PDB entry 9H9L | electron microscopy, 3.20 A resolution | chains A and T of the 13 polymer chains in the assembly

# Chain A
Molecule: 16S RNA
Source organism: Escherichia coli
Sequence (1541 nucleotides; each row starts with the number of its first residue; note: 1 number in that range is skipped by the numbering (no residue carries it; nothing is unmodelled there)):
     1 AAAUUGAAGAGUUUGAUCAUGGCUCAGAUUGAACGCUGGCGGCAGGCCUA
    51 ACACAUGCAAGUCGAACGGUAACAGGAAGAAGCUUGCUUCUUUGCUGACG
   101 AGUGGCGGACGGGUGAGUAAUGUCUGGGAAACUGCCUGAUGGAGGGGGAU
   151 AACUACUGGAAACGGUAGCUAAUACCGCAUAACGUCGCAAGACCAAAGAG
   201 GGGGACCUUCGGGCCUCUUGCCAUCGGAUGUGCCCAGAUGGGAUUAGCUA
   251 GUAGGUGGGGUAACGGCUCACCUAGGCGACGAUCCCUAGCUGGUCUGAGA
   301 GGAUGACCAGCCACACUGGAACUGAGACACGGUCCAGACUCCUACGGGAG
   351 GCAGCAGUGGGGAAUAUUGCACAAUGGGCGCAAGCCUGAUGCAGCCAUGC
   401 CGCGUGUAUGAAGAAGGCCUUCGGGUUGUAAAGUACUUUCAGCGGGGAGG
   451 AAGGGAGUAAAGUUAAUACCUUUGCUCAUUGACGUUACCCGCAGAAGAAG
   501 CACCGGCUAACUCCGUGCCAGCAGCCXCGGUAAUACGGAGGGUGCAAGCG
   551 UUAAUCGGAAUUACUGGGCGUAAAGCGCACGCAGGCGGUUUGUUAAGUCA
   601 GAUGUGAAAUCCCCGGGCUCAACCUGGGAACUGCAUCUGAUACUGGCAAG
   651 CUUGAGUCUCGUAGAGGGGGGUAGAAUUCCAGGUGUAGCGGUGAAAUGCG
   701 UAGAGAUCUGGAGGAAUACCGGUGGCGAAGGCGGCCCCCUGGACGAAGAC
   751 UGACGCUCAGGUGCGAAAGCGUGGGGAGCAAACAGGAUUAGAUACCCUGG
   801 UAGUCCACGCCGUAAACGAUGUCGACUUGGAGGUUGUGCCCUUGAGGCGU
   851 GGCUUCCGGAGCUAACGCGUUAAGUCGACCGCCUGGGGAGUACGGCCGCA
   901 AGGUUAAAACUCAAAUGAAUUGACGGGGGC
   932 CCGCACAAGCGGUGGAGCAUGUGGUUUAAUUCGAUGXAACGCGAAGAACC
   982 UUACCUGGUCUUGACAUCCACGGAAGUUUUCAGAGAUGAGAAUGUGCCUU
  1032 CGGGAACCGUGAGACAGGUGCUGCAUGGCUGUCGUCAGCUCGUGUUGUGA
  1082 AAUGUUGGGUUAAGUCCCGCAACGAGCGCAACCCUUAUCCUUUGUUGCCA
  1132 GCGGUCCGGCCGGGAACUCAAAGGAGACUGCCAGUGAUAAACUGGAGGAA
  1182 GGUGGGGAUGACGUCAAGUCAUCAUGGCCCUUACGACCAGGGCUACACAC
  1232 GUGCUACAAUGGCGCAUACAAAGAGAAGCGACCUCGCGAGAGCAAGCGGA
  1282 CCUCAUAAAGUGCGUCGUAGUCCGGAUUGGAGUCUGCAACUCGACUCCAU
  1332 GAAGUCGGAAUCGCUAGUAAUCGUGGAUCAGAAUGCCACGGUGAAUACGU
  1382 UCCCGGCCUUGUACACACCGCCCGUXACACCAUGGGAGUGGGUUGCAAAA
  1432 GAAGUAGGUAGCUUAACCUUCGGGAGGGCGCUUACCACUUUGUGAUUCAU
  1482 GACUGGGGUGAAGUCGUAACAAGGUAACCGUAGGGGAACCUGCGGUUGGA
  1532 UCACCUCCUUA
Unresolved in the structure: 932-1386, 1535-1542
Modified / non-standard residues: PSU (pseudouridine-5'-monophosphate) at position 516, G7M (N7-methyl-guanosine-5'-monophosphate) at position 527, 2MG (2N-methylguanosine-5'-monophosphate) at position 967, 5MC (5-methylcytidine-5'-monophosphate) at position 968, 2MG (2N-methylguanosine-5'-monophosphate) at position 1208, 4OC (4n,o2'-methylcytidine-5'-monophosphate) at position 1402, 5MC (5-methylcytidine-5'-monophosphate) at position 1407, UR3 (3-methyluridine-5'-monophoshate) at position 1498, 2MG (2N-methylguanosine-5'-monophosphate) at position 1516, MA6 (6N-dimethyladenosine-5'-monophoshate) at position 1518, MA6 (6N-dimethyladenosine-5'-monophoshate) at position 1519
Metal / ion sites: Mg2+ site 1 near G21 (its only coordinating residue here); Mg2+ site 2 near A53 (its only coordinating residue here); Mg2+ site 3 near G57 (its only coordinating residue here); Mg2+ site 4: A59, U387; Mg2+ site 5: A109, G331; Mg2+ site 6: A116, G117, G289; Mg2+ site 7: G145, A197; Mg2+ site 8 near A174 (its only coordinating residue here); Mg2+ site 9: U180, A195; Mg2+ site 10 near G266 (its only coordinating residue here); Mg2+ site 11: G299, G558; Mg2+ site 12 near A306 (its only coordinating residue here); 3 more K+ sites not listed; 23 more Mg2+ sites not listed
Ligand contacts: A1IC4 ((2S,3S)-2-[[(2S)-2-[[(2S,4S)-5-aminocarbonyloxy-4-oxidanyl-2-[[(2S,3R)-3-oxidanylpiperidin-2-yl]carbonylamino]pentanoyl]amino]-3-(1H-imidazol-4-yl)propanoyl]amino]-3-(2-chloranyl-1H-imidazol-4-yl)-3-oxidanyl-propanoic acid): U692, G693, U788, U789, G791, A792, A794, C795, C796, U1506

# Chain T
Name: Small ribosomal subunit protein bS20
Source organism: Escherichia coli
UniProt: P0A7U7 (RS20_ECOLI); residue numbers follow UniProt; this construct covers 1-87
Sequence (87 residues; each row starts with the number of its first residue):
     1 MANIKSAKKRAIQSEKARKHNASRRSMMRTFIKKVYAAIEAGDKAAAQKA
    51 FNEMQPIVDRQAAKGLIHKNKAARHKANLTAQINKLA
Unresolved in the structure: 1

# How chain A and chain T interact
Pairs across the interface - 72 pairs, chain A then chain T:
  A60(A) - Ile4(T)  sugar contact
  G61(A) - Ile4(T)  phosphate contact
  G61(A) - Ser6(T)  base contact
  A101(A) - Lys5(T)  salt bridge to the phosphate
  G102(A) - Lys5(T)  salt bridge to the phosphate
  U103(A) - Lys9(T)  salt bridge to the phosphate
  G104(A) - Lys9(T)  hydrogen bond to the base
  G104(A) - Gln13(T)  phosphate contact
  C106(A) - Arg10(T)  base contact
  G107(A) - Ser6(T)  base contact
  G107(A) - Arg10(T)  hydrogen bond to the base
  G108(A) - Arg10(T)  hydrogen bond to the base
  C132(A) - His68(T)  hydrogen bond to the phosphate
  C132(A) - Asn70(T)  phosphate contact
  C175(A) - His20(T)  phosphate contact
  C176(A) - His20(T)  salt bridge to the phosphate
  C176(A) - Lys64(T)  salt bridge to the phosphate
  G177(A) - Arg60(T)  salt bridge to the phosphate
  G177(A) - Lys64(T)  phosphate contact
  C178(A) - Arg60(T)  salt bridge to the phosphate
  U185(A) - Ala73(T)  phosphate contact
  U185(A) - Lys76(T)  hydrogen bond to the sugar
  C186(A) - Ala73(T)  phosphate contact
  C186(A) - Lys76(T)  sugar contact
  C186(A) - Ala77(T)  phosphate contact
  C186(A) - Thr80(T)  hydrogen bond to the sugar
  G187(A) - Thr80(T)  sugar contact
  A192(A) - Gln55(T)  hydrogen bond to the sugar
  C193(A) - Gln55(T)  sugar contact
  C193(A) - Pro56(T)  phosphate contact
  C193(A) - Asp59(T)  hydrogen bond to the sugar
  C194(A) - Asp59(T)  sugar contact
  C194(A) - Arg60(T)  salt bridge to the phosphate
  C194(A) - Ala63(T)  sugar contact
  A195(A) - Arg60(T)  phosphate contact
  A195(A) - Ala63(T)  sugar contact
  U224(A) - Lys69(T)  salt bridge to the phosphate
  G258(A) - Gln82(T)  phosphate contact
  G258(A) - Lys85(T)  salt bridge to the phosphate
  G259(A) - Tyr36(T)  hydrogen bond to the phosphate
  G259(A) - Gln82(T)  hydrogen bond to the phosphate
  G260(A) - His75(T)  phosphate contact
  U261(A) - Lys71(T)  phosphate contact
  U261(A) - Arg74(T)  salt bridge to the phosphate
  A262(A) - His68(T)  sugar contact
  A262(A) - Asn70(T)  hydrogen bond to the sugar
  A262(A) - Arg74(T)  salt bridge to the phosphate
  A263(A) - Asn70(T)  phosphate contact
  A263(A) - Arg74(T)  salt bridge to the phosphate
  C322(A) - Arg18(T)  sugar contact
  U323(A) - Ser14(T)  hydrogen bond to the sugar
  U323(A) - Ala17(T)  phosphate contact
  U323(A) - Arg18(T)  sugar contact
  U323(A) - Asn21(T)  hydrogen bond to the phosphate
  U323(A) - Arg25(T)  salt bridge to the phosphate
  G324(A) - Asn21(T)  hydrogen bond to the phosphate
  G331(A) - Asn3(T)  hydrogen bond to the sugar
  G332(A) - Ala2(T)  phosphate contact
  G332(A) - Asn3(T)  hydrogen bond to the phosphate
  G332(A) - Ile4(T)  hydrogen bond to the phosphate
  G332(A) - Ala7(T)  phosphate contact
  U333(A) - Ala2(T)  hydrogen bond to the phosphate
  G351(A) - Asn3(T)  phosphate contact
  A1437(A) - Arg29(T)  salt bridge to the phosphate
  G1457(A) - Met27(T)  phosphate contact
  G1457(A) - Phe31(T)  sugar contact
  G1457(A) - Lys34(T)  salt bridge to the phosphate
  G1458(A) - Ser23(T)  hydrogen bond to the sugar
  G1458(A) - Ser26(T)  phosphate contact
  G1458(A) - Met27(T)  hydrogen bond to the phosphate
  G1458(A) - Thr30(T)  hydrogen bond to the phosphate
  G1459(A) - Ser26(T)  hydrogen bond to the phosphate
Also at the interface, not in a pair above, chain A (47 interface residues in all): G105, A131, U133, A196, G1438, G1439, A1447, A1456
Also at the interface, not in a pair above, chain T (47 interface residues in all): Ala11, Lys16, Ala22, Arg24, Lys33, Asn78

# Overview
Chain A and chain T each contribute 47 residues to their interface; the contacts include 22 hydrogen bonds and
16 salt bridges. Polar pairs include G104(A)-Lys9(T), G107(A)-Arg10(T) and G108(A)-Arg10(T). Chain A binds
compound A1IC4. The Mg2+ site 4 is built by A59(A) and U387(A).
Chain A is 16S RNA and chain T is Small ribosomal subunit protein bS20, both from Escherichia coli; the
structure, Complex 3 (BODY) 30S-tRNA-GE81112, was determined by electron microscopy (same publication as 9H8G,
9H9H, 9H9I, 9H9J, 9H9K, 9H9M and 9H9N).
